Entry 2X7R (X-ray diffraction, 2.00 A resolution); this record covers chains C and N.

# Chain C
Protein: Transmembrane protein GP41
Source organism: Human immunodeficiency virus type 1 LW12.3 isolate
Notes: fragment: extra cellular domain, residues 629-683
UniProt: P04578 (ENV_HV1H2); residues 629-683 here = UniProt positions 629-683
Amino-acid sequence (63 residues; numbered 621 to 683; the number before each row is that of its first residue):
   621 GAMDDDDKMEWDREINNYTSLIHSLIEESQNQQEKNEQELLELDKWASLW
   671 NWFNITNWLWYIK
Disordered / not traced: 621-623, 682-683
UniProt features mapped onto this chain:
  - region: Glu-662 to Lys-683 (MPER)
  - glycosylation (N-linked (GlcNAc...) asparagine): Asn-637, Asn-674

# Chain N
Protein: Transmembrane protein GP41
Source organism: Human immunodeficiency virus type 1 LW12.3 isolate
Notes: fragment: extra cellular domain, residues 534-581
UniProt: P04578 (ENV_HV1H2); residues 528-581 here = UniProt positions 528-581
Amino-acid sequence (62 residues; numbered 520 to 581; the number before each row is that of its first residue):
   520 GAMDDDDKSTMGAASMTLTVQARQLLSGIVQQQNNLLRAIEAQQHLLQLT
   570 VWGIKQLQARIL
Disordered / not traced: 520-530
UniProt features mapped onto this chain:
  - region: Lys-574 to Leu-581 (Immunosuppression)
What the authors report for this chain:
  - self-association interface (contacts with another copy of this molecule): Leu-545

# How chain C and chain N interact
Contacting residue pairs (34):
  Asp-624(C) / Arg-579(N)  salt bridge
  Trp-631(C) / Leu-568(N)  hydrogen bond (side chain-backbone)
  Trp-631(C) / Trp-571(N)
  Trp-631(C) / Gly-572(N)
  Glu-634(C) / Leu-568(N)
  Ile-635(C) / Leu-565(N)  hydrophobic
  Ile-635(C) / Leu-568(N)  hydrophobic
  Tyr-638(C) / His-564(N)
  Thr-639(C) / Leu-565(N)
  Leu-641(C) / Ala-561(N)  hydrophobic
  Ile-642(C) / Ala-561(N)  hydrophobic
  Ile-642(C) / Gln-562(N)
  Ile-642(C) / Leu-565(N)  hydrophobic
  Leu-645(C) / Arg-557(N)
  Leu-645(C) / Ala-558(N)
  Ser-649(C) / Gln-551(N)  hydrogen bond (backbone-side chain)
  Ser-649(C) / Asn-554(N)
  Gln-652(C) / Gly-547(N)
  Gln-652(C) / Gln-551(N)
  Gln-652(C) / Asn-554(N)
  Gln-653(C) / Gln-551(N)  hydrogen bond
  Asn-656(C) / Leu-544(N)
  Asn-656(C) / Gly-547(N)  hydrogen bond (side chain-backbone)
  Asn-656(C) / Ile-548(N)
  Asn-656(C) / Gln-551(N)
  Glu-659(C) / Gln-543(N)
  Glu-659(C) / Leu-544(N)  hydrogen bond (side chain-backbone)
  Leu-660(C) / Leu-544(N)  hydrophobic
  Leu-663(C) / Leu-537(N)
  Trp-666(C) / Ala-533(N)
  Trp-666(C) / Thr-536(N)
  Trp-666(C) / Leu-537(N)
  Ala-667(C) / Leu-537(N)
  Trp-670(C) / Ala-533(N)  hydrophobic
Interface residues without a listed pair, chain C (20 interface residues in all): Glu-648
Interface residues without a listed pair, chain N (25 interface residues in all): Ala-532, Gln-540, Ala-541, Gln-550, Leu-555, Thr-569
The authors on this interface:
  - residue pairs: Trp-666(C)/Leu-537(N) (hydrophobic contact), Trp-670(C)/Ala-533(N), Thr-536(N)/Trp-666(C) (hydrophobic contact)

# Overview
20 residues of chain C face 25 of chain N across their interface; the contacts include 5 hydrogen bonds and 1
salt bridge. Polar contacts include Asp-624(C)/Arg-579(N), Trp-631(C)/Leu-568(N) and Ser-649(C)/Gln-551(N).
The paper describes hydrophobic contacts between Trp-666(C) and Leu-537(N) and Thr-536(N) and Trp-666(C); a
contact between Trp-670(C) and Ala-533(N). The paper reports a self-association interface involving
Leu-545(N).
Chain C is Transmembrane protein GP41 and chain N is Transmembrane protein GP41, both from Human
immunodeficiency virus type 1 LW12.3 isolate; the structure, Crystal structure of a late fusion intermediate
of HIV-1 gp41, was determined by X-ray diffraction.
